Entry 4NJE (X-ray diffraction, 2.50 A resolution); this record covers chains A and B.

== Chain A ==
Name: L-asparaginase
Source organism: Pyrococcus furiosus
Notes: EC 3.5.1.1; fragment: N-terminal Domain
UniProt: Q8TZE8 (Q8TZE8_PYRFU); residues 1-182 here = UniProt positions 1-182
Chain sequence (204 residues; row label = number of the first residue in the row; numbers below 1 keep their minus sign (Met-21 is residue -21)):
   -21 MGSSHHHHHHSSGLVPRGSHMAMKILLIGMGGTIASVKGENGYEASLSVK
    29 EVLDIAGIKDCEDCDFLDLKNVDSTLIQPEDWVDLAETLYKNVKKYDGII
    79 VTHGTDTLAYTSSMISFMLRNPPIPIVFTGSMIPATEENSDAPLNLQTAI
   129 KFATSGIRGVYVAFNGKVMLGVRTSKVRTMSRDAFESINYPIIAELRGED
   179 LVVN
Not modelled in the structure: -21 to 0
Sequence notes: expression tag (-21 to 0)
Cystine bridges: Cys39-Cys42
Small-molecule neighbours: aspartic acid (ASP): Gly10, Thr11, Asp51, Ser52, Thr53, Gly82, Thr83, Asp84, Ser109, Met110

== Chain B ==
Name: L-asparaginase
Source organism: Pyrococcus furiosus
Notes: EC 3.5.1.1; fragment: C-terminal Domain
UniProt: Q8TZE8 (Q8TZE8_PYRFU); residues 202-326 here = UniProt positions 202-326
Chain sequence (147 residues; each row starts with the number of its first residue):
   180 MGSSHHHHHHSSGLVPRGSHMAVLVIKLIPGLSGDIFRAAVELGYRGIVI
   230 EGYGAGGIPYRGSDLLQTIEELSKEIPIVMTTQAMYDGVDLTRYKVGRLA
   280 LRAGVIPAGDMTKEATVTKLMWILGHTNNVEEIKVLMRKNLVGELRD
Not modelled in the structure: 180-199
Sequence notes: expression tag (180-201)

== Chain A / chain B interface ==
Pairs across the interface (46):
  Pro57(A) with Met300(B), hydrophobic
  Glu58(A) with Met200(B)
  Trp60(A) with Met300(B), hydrophobic
  Ala87(A) with Glu293(B)
  Tyr88(A) with Val296(B), hydrophobic; Thr297(B)
  Ser91(A) with Glu293(B); Ala294(B); Thr297(B)
  Met92(A) with Thr297(B); Met300(B), hydrophobic
  Ser94(A) with Val321(B)
  Phe95(A) with Ala294(B); Thr297(B); Lys298(B); Trp301(B); Val321(B), hydrophobic; Glu323(B)
  Met96(A) with Trp301(B)
  Leu148(A) with Gly322(B)
  Val150(A) with Thr291(B); Ala294(B); Val321(B), hydrophobic; Glu323(B)
  Arg151(A) with Asp289(B), salt bridge; Thr291(B); Gly322(B), hydrogen bond (side chain-backbone); Glu323(B), hydrogen bond (side chain-backbone); Leu324(B); Arg325(B)
  Thr152(A) with Thr291(B); Glu293(B)
  Ser153(A) with Met264(B); Thr291(B); Glu293(B), hydrogen bond
  Lys154(A) with Glu293(B)
  Val155(A) with Tyr265(B)
  Glu164(A) with Tyr265(B), hydrogen bond
  Ile166(A) with Met264(B), hydrophobic; Tyr265(B), hydrophobic; Thr291(B)
  Asn167(A) with Tyr265(B); Asp266(B), hydrogen bond (side chain-backbone); Gly267(B); Arg325(B), hydrogen bond (backbone-side chain)
  Tyr168(A) with Arg325(B)
Other interface residues (no listed pair), chain B (20 interface residues in all): Leu320

== Summary ==
21 residues of chain A face 20 of chain B across their interface; the contacts include 6 hydrogen bonds and 1
salt bridge. Polar contacts include Arg151(A)-Asp289(B), Arg151(A)-Gly322(B) and Arg151(A)-Glu323(B). Bound to
chain A: aspartic acid.
Here chain A is L-asparaginase and chain B is L-asparaginase, both from Pyrococcus furiosus. Entry 4NJE
(Crystal structure of Pyrococcus furiosus L-asparaginase with ligand) was determined by X-ray diffraction
(same publication as 4Q0M and 4RA9).
